PDB entry 6UXO | X-ray diffraction, 1.80 A resolution | chains A and B

Chain A (and B):
Name: Bcl-2 homologous antagonist/killer
Source organism: Homo sapiens
Notes: fragment: Core/dimerisation domain, residues 68-148; chain B of this document is another copy of the same molecule, construct and numbering; everything in this record applies to it too
Reference sequence: Q16611 (BAK_HUMAN); residues 68-148 here = UniProt positions 68-148
Chain sequence (85 residues; each row starts with the number of its first residue):
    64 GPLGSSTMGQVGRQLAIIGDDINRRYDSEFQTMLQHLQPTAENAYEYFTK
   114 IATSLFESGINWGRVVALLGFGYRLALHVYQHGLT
Unresolved in the structure: 64-67, 148 (chain B: 64-68, 147-148)
Sequence notes: expression tag (64-67)
Curated features (UniProtKB/Swiss-Prot):
  - motif: Val74 to Arg88 (BH3), Ser117 to Tyr136 (BH1)

Chain A / chain B interface:
Pairs across the interface - 85 pairs, chain A then chain B:
  Thr70(A) - His99(B)
  Met71(A) - Leu100(B)  hydrophobic
  Met71(A) - Tyr110(B)  hydrophobic
  Met71(A) - Ile114(B)
  Gly72(A) - Ser117(B)  hydrogen bond (backbone-side chain)
  Val74(A) - Met96(B)  hydrophobic
  Val74(A) - Leu100(B)  hydrophobic
  Val74(A) - Ile114(B)  hydrophobic
  Gly75(A) - Ile114(B)
  Gly75(A) - Ser117(B)
  Gly75(A) - Leu118(B)
  Arg76(A) - Ser117(B)
  Gln77(A) - Met96(B)
  Leu78(A) - Phe93(B)  hydrophobic
  Leu78(A) - Met96(B)  hydrophobic
  Leu78(A) - Ile114(B)  hydrophobic
  Leu78(A) - Leu118(B)
  Leu78(A) - Leu131(B)  hydrophobic
  Leu78(A) - Phe134(B)  hydrophobic
  Ala79(A) - Leu118(B)  hydrophobic
  Ala79(A) - Ser121(B)
  Ala79(A) - Arg127(B)
  Ile81(A) - Tyr89(B)  hydrophobic
  Ile81(A) - Glu92(B)
  Ile81(A) - Phe93(B)  hydrophobic
  Gly82(A) - Gly126(B)
  Gly82(A) - Arg127(B)
  Gly82(A) - Ala130(B)
  Asp83(A) - Asn124(B)  hydrogen bond
  Asp83(A) - Arg127(B)  salt bridge
  Asp84(A) - Arg88(B)  salt bridge
  Asp84(A) - Tyr89(B)  hydrogen bond
  Ile85(A) - Tyr89(B)  hydrophobic
  Ile85(A) - Trp125(B)  hydrophobic
  Asn86(A) - Asn124(B)
  Asn86(A) - Trp125(B)
  Arg88(A) - Asp84(B)  salt bridge
  Arg88(A) - Arg88(B)
  Arg88(A) - Tyr89(B)
  Tyr89(A) - Ile81(B)  hydrophobic
  Tyr89(A) - Asp84(B)  hydrogen bond
  Tyr89(A) - Ile85(B)  hydrophobic
  Tyr89(A) - Arg88(B)
  Asp90(A) - Trp125(B)  hydrogen bond
  Glu92(A) - Gln77(B)  hydrogen bond
  Phe93(A) - Leu78(B)  hydrophobic
  Phe93(A) - Trp125(B)  hydrophobic
  Met96(A) - Val74(B)  hydrophobic
  Met96(A) - Gln77(B)
  Met96(A) - Leu78(B)  hydrophobic
  Leu100(A) - Thr70(B)
  Leu100(A) - Met71(B)  hydrophobic
  Leu100(A) - Val74(B)  hydrophobic
  Tyr110(A) - Met71(B)  hydrophobic
  Lys113(A) - Met71(B)
  Ile114(A) - Met71(B)
  Ile114(A) - Val74(B)  hydrophobic
  Ile114(A) - Gly75(B)
  Ile114(A) - Leu78(B)  hydrophobic
  Ser117(A) - Gly72(B)  hydrogen bond (side chain-backbone)
  Ser117(A) - Gly75(B)
  Ser117(A) - Arg76(B)
  Leu118(A) - Gly75(B)
  Leu118(A) - Ala79(B)  hydrophobic
  Ser121(A) - Ala79(B)
  Asn124(A) - Asp83(B)  hydrogen bond
  Asn124(A) - Asn86(B)
  Trp125(A) - Ile85(B)  hydrophobic
  Trp125(A) - Asn86(B)  hydrogen bond
  Trp125(A) - Asp90(B)  hydrogen bond
  Trp125(A) - Phe93(B)  hydrophobic
  Trp125(A) - Gly133(B)
  Gly126(A) - Gly82(B)
  Gly126(A) - Ile85(B)
  Arg127(A) - Ala79(B)
  Arg127(A) - Gly82(B)
  Arg127(A) - Asp83(B)  salt bridge
  Val129(A) - Val129(B)
  Val129(A) - Gly133(B)
  Ala130(A) - Gly82(B)
  Gly133(A) - Trp125(B)
  Gly133(A) - Val129(B)
  Phe134(A) - Leu78(B)  hydrophobic
  Tyr136(A) - Trp125(B)  hydrophobic
  Arg137(A) - Trp125(B)
Other interface residues (no listed pair), chain A (42 interface residues in all): Gln73, His99, Leu131, Leu132
Other interface residues (no listed pair), chain B (41 interface residues in all): Lys113, Leu132, Tyr136, Arg137

Overview:
42 residues of chain A and 41 residues of chain B are in contact, with 10 hydrogen bonds and 4 salt bridges.
Polar pairs include Asp83(A)-Arg127(B), Asp84(A)-Arg88(B) and Gly72(A)-Ser117(B).
Chain A and chain B are both Bcl-2 homologous antagonist/killer (Homo sapiens); the structure, Crystal
structure of BAK core domain BH3-groove-dimer in complex with DDM, was determined by X-ray diffraction (same
publication as 6UXM, 6UXN, 6UXP, 6UXQ and 6UXR).
